Entry 7XHG (X-ray diffraction, 2.46 A resolution); this record covers chains A and D of the 3 polymer chains in the assembly.

[Chain A (and D)]
Molecule: Ras GTPase-activating protein-binding protein 1
From: Homo sapiens
Notes: EC 3.6.4.12, 3.6.4.13; chain D of this document is another copy of the same molecule, construct and numbering; everything in this record applies to it too
UniProtKB: Q13283 (G3BP1_HUMAN); residue numbers follow UniProt; this construct covers 1-139
Amino-acid sequence (139 residues; numbered 1 to 139; the number before each row is that of its first residue):
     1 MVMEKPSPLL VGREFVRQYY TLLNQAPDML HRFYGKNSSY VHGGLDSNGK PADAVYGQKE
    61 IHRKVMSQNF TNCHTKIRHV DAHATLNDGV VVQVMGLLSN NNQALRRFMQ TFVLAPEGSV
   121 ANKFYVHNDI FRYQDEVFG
Unresolved in the structure: 1-5, 139
Swiss-Prot annotation at these positions:
  - cross-link (Glycyl lysine isopeptide (Lys-Gly)): Lys36 (interchain with G-Cter in ubiquitin), Lys50 (interchain with G-Cter in ubiquitin), Lys59 (interchain with G-Cter in ubiquitin), Lys64 (interchain with G-Cter in ubiquitin), Lys76 (interchain with G-Cter in ubiquitin), Lys123 (interchain with G-Cter in ubiquitin)
  - natural variant: Arg78 (R78C: Found in a patient with a neurodevelopmental disorder; uncertain significance), Arg132 (R132I: Found in a patient with a neurodevelopmental disorder; uncertain significance)
  - mutagenesis: Phe15 (F15W: Decreased interaction with USP10), Phe33 (F33W: Abolished interaction with CAPRIN1 and ability to undergo liquid-liquid phase separation. Abolished interaction with USP10), Lys36 (K36R: In 10KR; abolished ubiquitination in response to heat shock, leading to decreased stress granule disassembly when associated with R-50, R-59, R-64, R-76, R-123, R-353, R-357, R-376 and R-393 ...), Lys50 (K50R: In 10KR; abolished ubiquitination in response to heat shock, leading to decreased stress granule disassembly when associated with R-36, R-59, R-64, R-76, R-123, R-353, R-357, R-376 and R-393 ...), Lys59 (K59R: In 10KR; abolished ubiquitination in response to heat shock, leading to decreased stress granule disassembly when associated with R-36, R-50, R-64, R-76, R-123, R-353, R-357, R-376 and R-393 ...), Lys64 (K64R: In 10KR; abolished ubiquitination in response to heat shock, leading to decreased stress granule disassembly when associated with R-36, R-50, R-59, R-76, R-123, R-353, R-357, R-376 and R-393 ...), Lys76 (K76R: In 10KR; abolished ubiquitination in response to heat shock, leading to decreased stress granule disassembly when associated with R-36, R-50, R-59, R-64, R-123, R-353, R-357, R-376 and R-393 ...), Lys123 (K123R: In 10KR; abolished ubiquitination in response to heat shock, leading to decreased stress granule disassembly when associated with R-36, R-50, R-59, R-64, R-76, R-353, R-357, R-376 and R-393 ...), Phe124 (F124W: Does not affect interaction with USP10)

[Interface between chain A and chain D]
Residue-residue contacts (71; chain A residue first):
  Val41(A) with Asp81(D); His83(D)
  Arg78(A) with Val137(D); Phe138(D)
  His79(A) with Pro51(D); Arg132(D); Val137(D)
  Asp81(A) with Ile130(D); Arg132(D), salt bridge
  His83(A) with Ser39(D); Ala54(D); Tyr56(D); Ile130(D)
  Ala84(A) with His127(D); Asn128(D), hydrogen bond (backbone-side chain)
  Thr85(A) with Val113(D); His127(D); Asn128(D), hydrogen bond
  Leu86(A) with Leu86(D); Asn87(D); Ala115(D), hydrophobic; His127(D)
  Asn87(A) with Asn87(D), hydrogen bond
  Gly89(A) with Leu86(D)
  Val91(A) with Thr111(D); Val113(D), hydrophobic; Asn128(D)
  Gln93(A) with Met109(D), hydrogen bond (side chain-backbone); Gln110(D); Thr111(D), hydrogen bond; Ile130(D)
  Met95(A) with Met109(D), hydrophobic; Arg132(D); Val137(D), hydrophobic; Phe138(D), hydrophobic
  Gly96(A) with Phe138(D)
  Arg107(A) with Gln134(D); Phe138(D)
  Phe108(A) with Met109(D)
  Met109(A) with Gln93(D); Val94(D); Met95(D), hydrophobic; Met109(D), hydrophobic; Gln110(D)
  Thr111(A) with Val91(D); Gln93(D), hydrogen bond; Thr111(D), hydrogen bond
  Val113(A) with Thr85(D); Leu86(D), hydrophobic
  Ala115(A) with Leu86(D), hydrophobic
  His127(A) with Thr85(D); Leu86(D)
  Asn128(A) with His83(D); Ala84(D), hydrogen bond (side chain-backbone); Thr85(D), hydrogen bond; Val91(D)
  Ile130(A) with Val91(D), hydrophobic; Gln93(D)
  Arg132(A) with His79(D); Gln93(D)
  Gln134(A) with Met95(D); Arg107(D), hydrogen bond; Gln134(D), hydrogen bond
  Val137(A) with Arg78(D); His79(D)
  Phe138(A) with Arg78(D), hydrogen bond (backbone-side chain); Met95(D), hydrophobic; Gly96(D); Leu97(D), hydrophobic; Arg107(D); Gln134(D)
Also at the interface, not in a pair above, chain A (36 interface residues in all): Ser39, Asp53, Ala54, Tyr56, Val94, Leu97, Gln110, Leu114, Phe131
Also at the interface, not in a pair above, chain D (35 interface residues in all): Val41, Gly89, Pro116, Tyr133

[Overview]
36 residues of chain A face 35 of chain D across their interface; the contacts include 12 hydrogen bonds and 1
salt bridge. Polar contacts include Asp81(A)-Arg132(D), Ala84(A)-Asn128(D) and Thr85(A)-Asn128(D). From
UniProt: 9 mutagenesis sites on chain A.
Both chains are Ras GTPase-activating protein-binding protein 1 (Homo sapiens). Entry 7XHG (Crystal structure
of the NTF2L domain of human G3BP1 in complex with the Caprin-1 derived peptide) was determined by X-ray
diffraction, deposited together with 7XHF.
